PDB entry 6NNJ | X-ray diffraction, 2.60 A resolution | chains B and G of the 8 polymer chains in the assembly

[Chain B]
Name: Envelope glycoprotein gp41
Source organism: Human immunodeficiency virus 1
Notes: fragment: gp41
UniProtKB: Q2N0S6 (Q2N0S6_9HIV1); residues 512-664 here correspond to UniProt positions 509-661 (UniProt number = residue number - 3)
Sequence (153 residues; each row starts with the number of its first residue):
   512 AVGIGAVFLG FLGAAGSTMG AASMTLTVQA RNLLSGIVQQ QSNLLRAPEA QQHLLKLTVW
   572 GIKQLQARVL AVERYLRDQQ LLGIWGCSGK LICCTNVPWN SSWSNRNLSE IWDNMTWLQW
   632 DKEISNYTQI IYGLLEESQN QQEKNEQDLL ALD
Not modelled in the structure: 512-517, 549-567, 664
Disulfides: Cys598-Cys604
Covalent attachments: N-acetylglucosamine (NAG) linked to Asn611, Asn637
Construct notes: engineered mutation Pro559 (Ile556 in Q2N0S6), Cys605 (Thr602 in Q2N0S6)

[Chain G]
Name: Envelope glycoprotein gp120
Source organism: Human immunodeficiency virus 1
Notes: fragment: gp120
UniProtKB: Q2N0S6 (Q2N0S6_9HIV1); the construct lacks a stretch of the UniProt sequence and is renumbered around it, so the offset changes along the chain: 31-135 = UniProt 30-134; 144-184 = UniProt 135-175; 188-309 = UniProt 187-308; 312-321 = UniProt 309-318; 2 more segments
Sequence (481 residues; each row starts with the number of its first residue; note: 14 numbers in that range are skipped by the numbering (no residue carries them; nothing is unmodelled there); a row labelled like 184A-184K holds insertion residues (184A, then the next letters in order)):
    31 AENLWVTVYY GVPVWKDAET TLFCASDAKA YETEKHNVWA THACVPTDPN PQEIHLENVT
    91 EEFNMWKNNM VEQMHTDIIS LWDQSLKPCV KLTPLCVTLQ CTNVT
   144 NAITDDMRGE LKNCSFNMTT ELRDKKQKVY SLFYRLDVVQ I
184A-184K NENQGNRSNNS
   188 NKEYRLINCN TSAITQACPK VSFEPIPIHY CAPAGFAILK CKDKKFNGTG PCPSVSTVQC
   248 THGIKPVVST QLLLNGSLAE EEVMIRSENI TNNAKNILVQ FNTPVQINCT RPNNNTRKSI
   308 RI
   312 GPGQAFYATG
  321A D
   322 IIGDIRQAHC NVSKATWNET LGKVVKQLRK HFGNNTIIRF ANSSGGDLEV TTHSFNCGGE
   382 FFYCNTSGLF NSTWISN
   400 TSVQGSNSTG SNDSITLPCR IKQIINMWQR IGQAMYAPPI QGVIRCVSNI TGLILTRDGG
   460 STNSTTETFR PGGGDMRDNW RSELYKYKVV KIEPLGVAPT RCKRRVVGRR RRRR
Not modelled in the structure: 31, 58-64, 144-150, 184A-184K, 400-410, 459-464, 506-513
Disulfides: Cys54-Cys74, Cys119-Cys205, Cys126-Cys196, Cys131-Cys157, Cys218-Cys247, Cys228-Cys239, Cys296-Cys331, Cys378-Cys445, Cys385-Cys418
Covalent attachments: glycan linked to Asn88, Asn332; N-acetylglucosamine (NAG) linked to Asn133, Asn156, Asn160, Asn197, Asn234, Asn262, Asn276, Asn295, Asn301, Asn363, Asn386, Asn448
Construct notes: engineered mutation Ala145 (Asn136 in Q2N0S6), Asn332 (Thr330 in Q2N0S6), Cys501 (Ala498 in Q2N0S6); expression tag (509-513)

[Chain B / chain G interface]
Inter-chain disulfides: Cys605(B)-Cys501(G)
Residue-residue contacts (113; chain B residue first):
  Leu520(B) - Ile84(G)
  Gly521(B) - Ile84(G)
  Phe522(B) - Ile84(G)
  Phe522(B) - Leu86(G)
  Phe522(B) - Thr244(G)
  Leu523(B) - Pro43(G)  hydrophobic
  Leu523(B) - Trp45(G)  hydrophobic
  Leu523(B) - Leu86(G)
  Leu523(B) - Ile491(G)  hydrophobic
  Ala525(B) - Pro43(G)
  Ala526(B) - Pro43(G)  hydrophobic
  Ala526(B) - Trp45(G)  hydrophobic
  Ala526(B) - Val89(G)  hydrophobic
  Gly527(B) - Glu87(G)
  Gly527(B) - Asn88(G)
  Gly527(B) - Val89(G)
  Met530(B) - Ala497(G)  hydrophobic
  Ala533(B) - Pro43(G)
  Leu537(B) - Tyr39(G)  hydrophobic
  Leu537(B) - Tyr40(G)
  Leu537(B) - Gly41(G)
  Gln540(B) - Gly41(G)  hydrogen bond (side chain-backbone)
  Gln540(B) - Pro43(G)
  Leu544(B) - Tyr40(G)
  Leu544(B) - Ala221(G)
  Leu544(B) - Gly222(G)
  Leu544(B) - Pro493(G)  hydrophobic
  Leu545(B) - Ala221(G)
  Ile548(B) - Gln82(G)
  Ile548(B) - Gln246(G)
  Thr569(B) - Gln114(G)
  Val570(B) - Ser110(G)
  Val570(B) - Leu111(G)  hydrophobic
  Val570(B) - Gln114(G)
  Trp571(B) - Cys54(G)  hydrophobic
  Trp571(B) - Trp69(G)
  Trp571(B) - Ala70(G)
  Trp571(B) - Cys74(G)  hydrogen bond
  Trp571(B) - Leu111(G)  hydrophobic
  Trp571(B) - Tyr217(G)  hydrophobic
  Lys574(B) - Leu52(G)  hydrogen bond (side chain-backbone)
  Lys574(B) - Gln103(G)  hydrogen bond
  Lys574(B) - Asp107(G)  salt bridge
  Ala578(B) - Pro220(G)  hydrophobic
  Leu581(B) - Thr50(G)
  Leu581(B) - Phe223(G)  hydrophobic
  Ala582(B) - Ala221(G)
  Arg585(B) - Gly222(G)
  Arg585(B) - Lys490(G)
  Arg585(B) - Ile491(G)  hydrogen bond (side chain-backbone)
  Tyr586(B) - Tyr40(G)
  Asp589(B) - Tyr40(G)
  Asp589(B) - Pro493(G)
  Asp589(B) - Leu494(G)
  Gln590(B) - Tyr40(G)  hydrogen bond
  Leu592(B) - Leu494(G)  hydrophobic
  Leu593(B) - Val38(G)  hydrophobic
  Leu593(B) - Tyr40(G)  hydrophobic
  Leu593(B) - Leu494(G)  hydrophobic
  Trp596(B) - Val38(G)  hydrophobic
  Trp596(B) - Arg503(G)  hydrogen bond (backbone-side chain)
  Gly597(B) - Arg503(G)
  Cys598(B) - Arg503(G)
  Leu602(B) - Val38(G)
  Leu602(B) - Tyr39(G)
  Leu602(B) - Tyr40(G)  hydrogen bond (backbone-backbone)
  Ile603(B) - Val38(G)
  Ile603(B) - Tyr39(G)  hydrophobic
  Cys604(B) - Thr37(G)
  Cys604(B) - Val38(G)  hydrogen bond (backbone-backbone)
  Cys604(B) - Arg503(G)  hydrogen bond
  Cys605(B) - Thr37(G)
  Cys605(B) - Cys501(G)  disulfide
  Cys605(B) - Arg503(G)  hydrogen bond (backbone-side chain)
  Thr606(B) - Val36(G)  hydrogen bond (side chain-backbone)
  Thr606(B) - Val38(G)
  Thr606(B) - Lys502(G)
  Thr606(B) - Arg503(G)  hydrogen bond (backbone-backbone)
  Asn607(B) - Trp35(G)
  Asn607(B) - Lys502(G)
  Asn607(B) - Arg503(G)  hydrogen bond
  Val608(B) - Trp35(G)
  Val608(B) - Val36(G)  hydrogen bond (backbone-backbone)
  Pro609(B) - Leu34(G)
  Pro609(B) - Trp35(G)
  Trp610(B) - Leu34(G)  hydrogen bond (backbone-backbone)
  Trp610(B) - Trp35(G)
  Trp610(B) - Val36(G)  hydrophobic
  Trp610(B) - Pro498(G)  hydrophobic
  Leu619(B) - Leu34(G)  hydrophobic
  Leu619(B) - Pro498(G)
  Leu619(B) - Thr499(G)
  Leu619(B) - Arg500(G)
  Trp623(B) - Tyr39(G)  hydrophobic
  Trp623(B) - Ala497(G)  hydrophobic
  Trp623(B) - Pro498(G)  hydrogen bond (side chain-backbone)
  Trp628(B) - Tyr39(G)  hydrophobic
  Trp628(B) - Val42(G)
  Trp628(B) - Gly495(G)
  Leu629(B) - Pro43(G)
  Leu629(B) - Val44(G)  hydrophobic
  Leu629(B) - Trp45(G)  hydrophobic
  Trp631(B) - Val496(G)  hydrogen bond (side chain-backbone)
  Trp631(B) - Ala497(G)
  Trp631(B) - Pro498(G)
  Asp632(B) - Val44(G)
  Asp632(B) - Lys46(G)  salt bridge
  Ile642(B) - Val496(G)  hydrophobic
  Tyr643(B) - Leu494(G)
  Tyr643(B) - Val496(G)  hydrophobic
  Leu646(B) - Val36(G)  hydrophobic
  Leu646(B) - Val38(G)  hydrophobic
  Gln653(B) - Arg503(G)  hydrogen bond
Also at the interface, not in a pair above, chain B (60 interface residues in all): Gly524, Ser534, Thr536, Asn543, Ser546, Gly547, Gln575, Gln577, Lys601, Ile622, Gln650
Also at the interface, not in a pair above, chain G (55 interface residues in all): Thr51, Phe53, Ala73, Ala224, Val245

[In short]
60 residues of chain B and 55 residues of chain G are in contact, with 1 disulfide bond, 19 hydrogen bonds and
2 salt bridges. Polar contacts include Lys574(B)-Asp107(G), Asp632(B)-Lys46(G) and Gln540(B)-Gly41(G).
Covalently linked N-acetylglucosamine: at Asn611(B) and Asn637(B).
Chain B is Envelope glycoprotein gp41 and chain G is Envelope glycoprotein gp120, both from Human
immunodeficiency virus 1; the structure, Crystal Structure of HIV-1 BG505 SOSIP.664 Prefusion Env Trimer Bound
to CH31 scFv in Complex with ..., was determined by X-ray diffraction together with 6NM6 and 6NNF from the
same study.
